7NT5 - chains M and N of the 14 polymer chains in the assembly; structure by electron microscopy, 3.50 A resolution.

== Chain M ==
Molecule: Nucleoprotein
Source organism: Nipah virus
UniProt: Q9IK92 (NCAP_NIPAV); residues 1-532 here = UniProt positions 1-532
Amino-acid sequence (554 residues; each row starts with the number of its first residue; numbers below 1 keep their minus sign (Met-21 is residue -21)):
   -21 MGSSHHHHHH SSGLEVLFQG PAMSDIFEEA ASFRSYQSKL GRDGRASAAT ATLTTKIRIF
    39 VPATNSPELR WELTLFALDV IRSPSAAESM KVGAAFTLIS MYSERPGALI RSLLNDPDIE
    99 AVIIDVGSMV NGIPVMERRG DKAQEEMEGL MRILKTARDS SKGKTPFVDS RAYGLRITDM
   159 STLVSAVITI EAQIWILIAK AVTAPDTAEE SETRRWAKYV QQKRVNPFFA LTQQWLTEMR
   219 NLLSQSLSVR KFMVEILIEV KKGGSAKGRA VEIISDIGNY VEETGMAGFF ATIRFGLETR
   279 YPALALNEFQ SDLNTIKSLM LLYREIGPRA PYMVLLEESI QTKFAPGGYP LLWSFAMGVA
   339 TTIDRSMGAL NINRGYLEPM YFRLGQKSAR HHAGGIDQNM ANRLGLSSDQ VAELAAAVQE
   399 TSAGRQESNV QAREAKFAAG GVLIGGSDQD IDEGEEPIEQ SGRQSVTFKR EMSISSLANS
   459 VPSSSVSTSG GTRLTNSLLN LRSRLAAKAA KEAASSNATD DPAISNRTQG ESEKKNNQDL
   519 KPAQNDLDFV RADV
Unresolved in the structure: -21 to 3, 369-381, 399-532
Construct notes: initiating methionine (-21); expression tag (-20 to 0)
UniProt features mapped onto this chain:
  - binding site (RNA): Lys178, Arg193, Tyr258, Arg352
  - natural variant: Thr30 (T30I: In strain: Isolate Malaysian flying-fox), Ser139 (S139R: In strain: Isolate NiV/MY/99/VRI-0626), Met345 (M345I: In strain: Isolate NiV/MY/99/VRI-0626), Ile429 (I429V: In strain: Isolate NiV/KHM/CSUR381), Gly432 (G432E: In strain: Isolate NiV/KHM/CSUR381), Asn457 (N457D: In strain: Isolate NiV/KHM/CSUR381), Ile502 (I502T: In strain: Isolate NiV/KHM/CSUR381), Glu511 (E511G: In strain: Isolate NiV/KHM/CSUR381), Leu518 (L518P: In strain: Isolate NiV/KHM/CSUR381), Ala521 (A521T: In strain: Isolate NiV/KHM/CSUR381)
From the paper describing this entry:
  - binding site for the 78-nt RNA strand (chain N): Lys178 to Gln200, Tyr258, Gln319, Ser344 to Tyr354

== Chain N ==
Molecule: 78-nt RNA strand
Source organism: Escherichia coli BL21(DE3)
Sequence (78 nucleotides; each row starts with the number of its first residue):
     1 UUUUUUUUUU UUUUUUUUUU UUUUUUUUUU UUUUUUUUUU UUUUUUUUUU UUUUUUUUUU
    61 UUUUUUUUUU UUUUUUUU

== Interface between chain M and chain N ==
Residue-residue contacts - 29 pairs, chain M then chain N:
  Lys178(M) with U76(N), salt bridge to the phosphate; U77(N), salt bridge to the phosphate
  Thr181(M) with U74(N), hydrogen bond to the sugar; U75(N), sugar contact
  Ala182(M) with U75(N), sugar contact
  Arg192(M) with U77(N), salt bridge to the phosphate; U78(N), salt bridge to the phosphate
  Arg193(M) with U77(N), phosphate contact; U78(N), salt bridge to the phosphate
  Asn257(M) with U78(N), base contact
  Tyr258(M) with U78(N), base contact
  Gly263(M) with U74(N), phosphate contact; U75(N), phosphate contact
  Met264(M) with U75(N), phosphate contact
  Ala265(M) with U75(N), hydrogen bond to the phosphate
  Gln319(M) with U73(N), hydrogen bond to the sugar
  Ala323(M) with U73(N), phosphate contact; U74(N), phosphate contact
  Pro324(M) with U74(N), phosphate contact
  Gly325(M) with U71(N), base contact
  Ser344(M) with U76(N), hydrogen bond to the sugar; U77(N), hydrogen bond to the sugar
  Met345(M) with U76(N), hydrogen bond to the base
  Ala347(M) with U76(N), sugar contact
  Leu348(M) with U75(N), sugar contact; U76(N), hydrogen bond to the sugar
  Asn349(M) with U75(N), hydrogen bond to the sugar
  Arg352(M) with U75(N), hydrogen bond to the base
  Tyr354(M) with U72(N), sugar contact
Other interface residues (no listed pair), chain M (24 interface residues in all): Thr320, Asp342, Gly353

== In short ==
Chain M and chain N form an interface of 24 and 8 residues respectively; the contacts include 9 hydrogen bonds
and 5 salt bridges. Polar contacts include Met345(M)-U76(N), Arg352(M)-U75(N) and Thr181(M)-U74(N). The paper
reports a binding site for the 78-nt RNA strand (chain N) at Lys178(M), Tyr258(M) and Gln319(M) among others.
Chain M is Nucleoprotein (Nipah virus) and chain N is a 78-nt RNA strand (Escherichia coli BL21(DE3)); the
structure, CryoEM structure of the Nipah virus nucleocapsid single helical turn assembly, was determined by
electron microscopy, deposited together with 7NT6.
